PDB entry 8VK0 | electron microscopy, 3.14 A resolution | chains 4 and A of the 35 polymer chains in the assembly

# Chain 4
Molecule: GTPase HflX
Source organism: Mycolicibacterium smegmatis MC2 155
UniProtKB: A0QVY1 (A0QVY1_MYCS2); residues 1-470 here = UniProt positions 1-470
Chain sequence (470 residues; numbered 1 to 470; the number before each row is that of its first residue):
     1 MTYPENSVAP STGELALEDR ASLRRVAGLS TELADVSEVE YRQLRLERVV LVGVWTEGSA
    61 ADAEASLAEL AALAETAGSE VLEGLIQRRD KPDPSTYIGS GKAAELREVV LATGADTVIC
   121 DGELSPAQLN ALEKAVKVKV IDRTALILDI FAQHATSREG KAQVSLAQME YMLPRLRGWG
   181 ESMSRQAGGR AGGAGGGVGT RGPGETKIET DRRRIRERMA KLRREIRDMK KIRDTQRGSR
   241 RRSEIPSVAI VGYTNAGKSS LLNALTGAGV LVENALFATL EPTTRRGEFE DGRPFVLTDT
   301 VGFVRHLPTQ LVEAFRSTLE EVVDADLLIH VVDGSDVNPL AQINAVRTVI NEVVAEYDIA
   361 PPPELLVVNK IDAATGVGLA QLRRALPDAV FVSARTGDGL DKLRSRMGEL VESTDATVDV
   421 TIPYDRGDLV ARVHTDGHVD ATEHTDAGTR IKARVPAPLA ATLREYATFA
Not modelled in the structure: 1-40, 467-470
Ligand contacts: GMP-PCP (GCP; phosphomethylphosphonic acid guanylate ester): Tyr253, Thr254, Asn255, Ala256, Gly257, Lys258, Ser259, Ser260, Leu271, Val272, Glu273, Asn274, Leu276, Phe277, Ala278, Thr279, Thr300, Asn369, Lys370, Ile371, Ala373, Ser393, Ala394, Arg395, Thr396
Reported in the primary citation:
  - contacts within the chain: Asp142-Tyr171

# Chain A
Molecule: 23S ribosomal RNA
Source organism: Mycolicibacterium smegmatis MC2 155
Sequence (3120 nucleotides; each row starts with the number of its first residue):
     1 UAAGUGUUUA AGGGCGCAUG GUGGAUGCCU UGGCACUGGG AGCCGAUGAA GGACGUAGGA
    61 GGCUGCGAUA AGCCUCGGGG AGCUGUCAAC CGAGCGUUGA UCCGAGGAUG UCCGAAUGGG
   121 GAAACCCGGC ACGAGUGAUG UCGUGUCACC AGGCGCUGAA UAUAUAGGCG UCUGGGGGGA
   181 ACGCGGGGAA GUGAAACAUC UCAGUACCCG UAGGAAGAGA AAACAAAAUG UGAUUCCGUG
   241 AGUAGUGGCG AGCGAAAGCG GAGGAUGGCU AAACCGUAUG CAUGUGAUAC CGGGUAGGGG
   301 UUGUGUGUGC GGGGUUGUGG GACCUAUCUU UCCGGCUCUA CCUGGCUGGA GGGCAGUGAG
   361 AAAAUGUUGU GGUUAGCGGA AAUGGCUUGG GAUGGCCUGC CGUAGACGGU GAGAGCCCGG
   421 UACGUGAAAA CCCGACGUCU GUCUUGAUGG UGUUCCCGAG UAGCAGCGGG CCCGUGGAAU
   481 CUGCUGUGAA UCUGCCGGGA CCACCCGGUA AGCCUGAAUA CUUCCCAGUG ACCGAUAGCG
   541 GAUUAGUACC GUGAGGGAAU GGUGAAAAGU ACCCCGGGAG GGGAGUGAAA GAGUACCUGA
   601 AACCGUGCGC UUACAAUCCG UCAGAGCCCU CGACGUGUCG UGGGGUGAUG GCGUGCCUUU
   661 UGAAGAAUGA GCCUGCGAGU CAGGGACAUG UCGCGAGGUU AACCCGGGUG GGGUAGCCGC
   721 AGCGAAAGCG AGUCUGAAUA GGGCGUAUCC ACACAAGAGU GUGUGGUGUA GUGGUGUGUU
   781 CUGGACCCGA AGCGGAGUGA UCUACCCAUG GCCAGGGUGA AGCGCGGGUA AGACCGCGUG
   841 GAGGCCCGAA CCCACUUAGG UUGAAGACUG AGGGGAUGAG CUGUGGGUAG GGGUGAAAGG
   901 CCAAUCAAAC UCCGUGAUAG CUGGUUCUCC CCGAAAUGCA UUUAGGUGCA GCGUCGCAUG
   961 UUUCUUGCCG GAGGUAGAGC UACUGGAUGG CCGAUGGGCC CCACAGGGUU ACUGACGUCA
  1021 GCCAAACUCC GAAUGCCGGU AAGUCCAAGA GUGCGGCAGU GAGACGGCGG GGGAUAAGCU
  1081 CCGUGCGUCG AGAGGGAAAC AGCCCAGAUC GCCGGCUAAG GCCCCUAAGC GUGUGCUAAG
  1141 UGGAAAAGGA UGUGCAGUCG CGAAGACAAC CAGGAGGUUG GCUUAGAAGC AGCCACCCUU
  1201 GAAAGAGUGC GUAAUAGCUC ACUGGUCAAG UGAUUGUGCG CCGAUAAUGU AGCGGGGCUC
  1261 AAGCACACCG CCGAAGCCGC GGCAGCCAAC GUGUUGGCUG GGUAGGGGAG CGUCCUGCAU
  1321 CCGGUGAAGC CGCCGAGUGA UCGAGUGGUG GAGGGUGUGG GAGUGAGAAU GCAGGCAUGA
  1381 GUAGCGAUUA GGCAAGUGAG AACCUUGCCC GCCGAAAGAC CAAGGGUUCC UGGGCCAGGC
  1441 CAGUCCGCCC AGGGUGAGUC GGGACCUAAG GCGAGGCCGA CAGGCGUAGU CGAUGGACAA
  1501 CGGGUUGAUA UUCCCGUACC CGUGUAUGUG CGUCCAUGAU GAAUCAGCGG UACUAACCAU
  1561 CCAAAACCAC CGUGACCGCA CCUUUCGGGG UGUGGCGUUG GUGGGGCUGC AUGGGACCUU
  1621 CGUUGGUAGU AGUCAAGCGA UGGGGUGACG CAGGAAGGUA GCCGUACCGG UCAGUGGUAA
  1681 UACCGGGGUA AGCCUGUAGG GAGUCAGAUA GGUAAAUCCG UCUGGCAUAU AUCCUGAGAG
  1741 GUGAUGCAUA GCCGAGUGAG GCGAAUUCGG UGAUCCUAUG CUGCCGAGAA AAGCCUCUAG
  1801 CGAGGACAUA CACGGCCCGU ACCCCAAACC AACACAGGUG GUCAGGUAGA GAAUACUAAG
  1861 GCGUACGAGU GAACUAUGGU UAAGGAACUC GGCAAAAUGC CCCCGUAACU UCGGGAGAAG
  1921 GGGGACCCAC AUGGCGUGUA AGCCUUUACG GCCCAAGCGU GAGUGGGUGG CACAAACCAG
  1981 UGAGAAGCGA CUGUUUACUA AAAACACAGG UCCGUGCGAA GUCGCAAGAC GAUGUAUACG
  2041 GACUGACGCC UGCCCGGUGC UGGAAGGUUA AGAGGACCCG UUAACUCCCU UUGGGGGUGA
  2101 AGCGGAGAAU UUAAGCCCCA GUAAACGGCG GUGGUAACUA UAACCAUCCU AAGGUAGCGA
  2161 AAUUCCUUGU CGGGUAAGUU CCGACCUGCA CGAAUGGCGU AACGACUUCU CAACUGUCUC
  2221 AACCAUAGAC UCGGCGAAAU UGCACUACGA GUAAAGAUGC UCGUUACGCG CGGCAGGACG
  2281 AAAAGACCCC GGGACCUUCA CUACAACUUG GUAUUGGUGC UCGAUACGGU UUGUGUAGGA
  2341 UAGGUGGGAG ACUGUGAAGC UCACACGCCA GUGUGGGUGG AGUCGUUGUU GAAAUACCAC
  2401 UCUGAUCGUA UUGGGCCUCU AACCUCGGAC CGUAUAUCCG GUUCAGGGAC AGUGCCUGGU
  2461 GGGUAGUUUA ACUGGGGCGG UUGCCUCCUA AAAUGUAACG GAGGCGCCCA AAGGUUCCCU
  2521 CAACCUGGAC GGCAAUCAGG UGUUGAGUGU AAGUGCACAA GGGAGCUUGA CUGCGAGACG
  2581 GACAUGUCGA GCAGGGACGA AAGUCGGGAC UAGUGAUCCG GCACCUCUGA GUGGAAGGGG
  2641 UGUCGCUCAA CGGAUAAAAG GUACCCCGGG GAUAACAGGC UGAUCUUCCC CAAGAGUCCA
  2701 UAUCGACGGG AUGGUUUGGC ACCUCGAUGU CGGCUCGUCG CAUCCUGGGG CUGGAGCAGG
  2761 UCCCAAGGGU UGGGCUGUUC GCCCAUUAAA GCGGCACGCG AGCUGGGUUU AGAACGUCGU
  2821 GAGACAGUUC GGUCUCUAUC CGCCGCGCGC GUCAGAAGCU UGAGGAAACC UGUCCCUAGU
  2881 ACGAGAGGAC CGGGACGGAC GAACCUCUGG UAUACCAGUU GUCCCACCAG GGGCACGGCU
  2941 GGAUAGCCAC GUUCGGACAG GAUAACCGCU GAAAGCAUCU AAGCGGGAAA CCUCUUCCAA
  3001 GACCAGGCUU CUCACCCUCU AGGAGGGAUA AGGCCCCCCG CAGACCACGG GAUUGAUAGA
  3061 CCAGACCUGG AAGCCUAGUA AUAGGUGCAG GGAACUGGCA CUAACCGGCC GAAAACUUAC
Not modelled in the structure: 1

# Chain 4 / chain A interface
Contacting residue pairs (120):
  Gln87(4) - U2132(A)  hydrogen bond to the phosphate
  Gln87(4) - G2133(A)  base contact
  Arg88(4) - A2136(A)  hydrogen bond to the sugar
  Arg88(4) - A2137(A)  base contact
  Arg89(4) - U2132(A)  salt bridge to the phosphate
  Asp90(4) - A2137(A)  base contact
  Asp90(4) - C2138(A)  phosphate contact
  Lys91(4) - U2141(A)  salt bridge to the phosphate
  Lys91(4) - U2187(A)  salt bridge to the phosphate
  Pro94(4) - U2187(A)  sugar contact
  Gly99(4) - U2132(A)  phosphate contact
  Ser100(4) - G2131(A)  hydrogen bond to the phosphate
  Ser100(4) - U2132(A)  phosphate contact
  Gly101(4) - G2131(A)  hydrogen bond to the phosphate
  Gly101(4) - U2132(A)  hydrogen bond to the phosphate
  Lys102(4) - U2132(A)  hydrogen bond to the phosphate
  Lys102(4) - G2133(A)  salt bridge to the phosphate
  Pro126(4) - C2166(A)  sugar contact
  Ala127(4) - C2189(A)  sugar contact
  Thr156(4) - A2706(A)  sugar contact
  Arg158(4) - C2704(A)  hydrogen bond to the phosphate
  Arg158(4) - G2705(A)  salt bridge to the phosphate
  Glu159(4) - C2704(A)  hydrogen bond to the sugar
  Lys161(4) - A2706(A)  phosphate contact
  Lys161(4) - C2707(A)  salt bridge to the phosphate
  Pro174(4) - C2166(A)  phosphate contact
  Arg177(4) - C2165(A)  hydrogen bond to the phosphate
  Arg177(4) - C2166(A)  salt bridge to the phosphate
  Met183(4) - A2826(A)  hydrogen bond to the sugar
  Arg185(4) - C2478(A)  hydrogen bond to the base
  Gln186(4) - A2826(A)  sugar contact
  Ala187(4) - A2826(A)  hydrogen bond to the base
  Gly188(4) - G2476(A)  base contact
  Gly189(4) - A2826(A)  base contact
  Arg190(4) - C2287(A)  phosphate contact
  Arg190(4) - U2662(A)  salt bridge to the phosphate
  Arg190(4) - A2663(A)  salt bridge to the phosphate
  Arg190(4) - A2824(A)  salt bridge to the phosphate
  Arg190(4) - C2825(A)  salt bridge to the phosphate
  Arg190(4) - A2826(A)  base contact
  Ala191(4) - C2287(A)  sugar contact
  Ala191(4) - A2663(A)  base contact
  Ala191(4) - U2809(A)  sugar contact
  Gly192(4) - C2287(A)  sugar contact
  Gly192(4) - U2809(A)  base contact
  Gly193(4) - U2809(A)  base contact
  Gly193(4) - U2810(A)  base contact
  Gly196(4) - C2834(A)  base contact
  Gly197(4) - U2730(A)  base contact
  Val198(4) - A2286(A)  hydrogen bond to the base
  Val198(4) - G2729(A)  sugar contact
  Gly199(4) - G2285(A)  hydrogen bond to the base
  Gly199(4) - A2675(A)  base contact
  Gly199(4) - G2729(A)  sugar contact
  Thr200(4) - G2285(A)  base contact
  Thr200(4) - C2676(A)  base contact
  Thr200(4) - G2729(A)  sugar contact
  Arg201(4) - A2286(A)  hydrogen bond to the base
  Arg201(4) - C2287(A)  sugar contact
  Arg201(4) - A2675(A)  base contact
  Arg201(4) - C2676(A)  sugar contact
  Arg201(4) - U2730(A)  sugar contact
  Arg201(4) - U2809(A)  base contact
  Gly202(4) - C2676(A)  hydrogen bond to the sugar
  Gly202(4) - U2730(A)  hydrogen bond to the sugar
  Pro203(4) - A2675(A)  sugar contact
  Pro203(4) - C2676(A)  sugar contact
  Pro203(4) - U2809(A)  base contact
  Gly204(4) - U2730(A)  sugar contact
  Gly204(4) - C2731(A)  sugar contact
  Gly204(4) - G2807(A)  hydrogen bond to the base
  Gly204(4) - U2808(A)  sugar contact
  Glu205(4) - C2731(A)  hydrogen bond to the sugar
  Glu205(4) - G2777(A)  base contact
  Thr206(4) - U2808(A)  sugar contact
  Glu209(4) - G2777(A)  hydrogen bond to the base
  Glu209(4) - U2778(A)  base contact
  Arg213(4) - U2778(A)  hydrogen bond to the base
  Arg213(4) - U2779(A)  base contact
  Arg214(4) - U2716(A)  sugar contact
  Arg214(4) - U2717(A)  salt bridge to the phosphate
  Arg216(4) - C2780(A)  hydrogen bond to the base
  Glu217(4) - U2779(A)  base contact
  Lys221(4) - U2686(A)  sugar contact
  Lys231(4) - G2760(A)  phosphate contact
  Lys231(4) - U2761(A)  salt bridge to the phosphate
  Ile232(4) - U2703(A)  sugar contact
  Ile232(4) - C2704(A)  phosphate contact
  Thr235(4) - A2702(A)  base contact
  Thr235(4) - U2703(A)  sugar contact
  Gln236(4) - A2695(A)  base contact
  Gln236(4) - G2696(A)  hydrogen bond to the sugar
  Gln236(4) - A2702(A)  base contact
  Gln236(4) - U2703(A)  hydrogen bond to the base
  Gln236(4) - C2704(A)  sugar contact
  Ser239(4) - U2697(A)  hydrogen bond to the base
  Ser239(4) - G2753(A)  sugar contact
  Arg240(4) - U2697(A)  salt bridge to the phosphate
  Arg242(4) - G2753(A)  hydrogen bond to the phosphate
  Arg242(4) - G2754(A)  salt bridge to the phosphate
  Arg242(4) - A2755(A)  salt bridge to the phosphate
  Ile245(4) - U2697(A)  base contact
  Glu281(4) - A2695(A)  sugar contact
  Thr283(4) - G2696(A)  phosphate contact
  Thr284(4) - G2696(A)  hydrogen bond to the phosphate
  Thr284(4) - U2697(A)  sugar contact
  Arg285(4) - A2695(A)  salt bridge to the phosphate
  Arg285(4) - G2696(A)  salt bridge to the phosphate
  Arg285(4) - C2698(A)  phosphate contact
  Arg286(4) - U2697(A)  sugar contact
  Arg286(4) - C2698(A)  phosphate contact
  Gly427(4) - A1188(A)  hydrogen bond to the base
  Gly427(4) - A1213(A)  hydrogen bond to the base
  Gly427(4) - A1214(A)  base contact
  Asp428(4) - A1214(A)  base contact
  Val430(4) - A1213(A)  base contact
  His434(4) - A1185(A)  hydrogen bond to the sugar
  Thr435(4) - A1185(A)  base contact
  Ala457(4) - A2884(A)  base contact
  Thr462(4) - A2884(A)  sugar contact
Interface residues without a listed pair, chain 4 (73 interface residues in all): Ser95, Ile98, Ser125, Ala194, Arg212, Arg218, Gly238, Val296
Interface residues without a listed pair, chain A (67 interface residues in all): U2167, G2188, A2190, C2288, G2477, A2727, U2728, G2781, G2827

# Summary
73 residues of chain 4 face 67 of chain A across their interface; the contacts include 30 hydrogen bonds and
18 salt bridges. Polar pairs include Arg185(4)-C2478(A), Ala187(4)-A2826(A) and Val198(4)-A2286(A). Bound to
chain 4: GMP-PCP. From the paper: contacts within the chain involving Asp142(4) and Tyr171(4).
Here chain 4 is GTPase HflX and chain A is 23S ribosomal RNA, both from Mycolicibacterium smegmatis MC2 155.
Entry 8VK0 (Structure of Mycobacterium smegmatis 50S ribosomal subunit bound to HflX:50S-HflX-A) was
determined by electron microscopy (same publication as 8VIO, 8VK7, 8VKI, 8VKW, 8VPK, 8VR4, 8VR8 and 8VRL).
